Entry 8QDV (X-ray diffraction, 2.50 A resolution); this record covers chains A and C of the 3 polymer chains in the assembly.

== Chain A ==
Molecule: 14-3-3 protein zeta/delta
Organism: Homo sapiens
UniProt: P63104 (1433Z_HUMAN); numbering as in UniProt (aligned over 1-230)
Amino-acid sequence (230 residues; row label = number of the first residue in the row):
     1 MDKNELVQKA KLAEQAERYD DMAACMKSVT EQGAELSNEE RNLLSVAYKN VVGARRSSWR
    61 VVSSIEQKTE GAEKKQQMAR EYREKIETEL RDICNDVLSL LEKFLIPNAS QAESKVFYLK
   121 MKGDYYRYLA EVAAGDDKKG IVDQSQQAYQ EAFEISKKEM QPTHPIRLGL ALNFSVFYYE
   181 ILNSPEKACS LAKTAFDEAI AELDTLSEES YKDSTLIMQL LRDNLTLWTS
Disordered / not traced: 70
Reported in the primary citation:
  - mutagenesis - R127A: decreased binding to phospho-Tau

== Chain C ==
Molecule: Microtubule-associated protein tau
UniProt: P10636 (TAU_HUMAN); the construct has insertions or renumbered stretches relative to UniProt, so the offset changes along the chain: 210-218 = UniProt 527-535; 303-306 = UniProt 536-539; 318-331 = UniProt 635-648
Amino-acid sequence (38 residues; row label = number of the first residue in the row; note: 84 numbers in that range are skipped by the numbering (no residue carries them; nothing is unmodelled there)):
   210 SRTPSLPTP
   303 PTREGGGSGG GSGGGVTSKC GSLGNIHHK
Disordered / not traced: 210, 303-319, 331
Differences from the reference sequence: linker (307-317)
Modified / non-standard residues: Ser214 (phosphoserine; SEP); Ser324 (phosphoserine; SEP)
UniProt features mapped onto this chain:
  - modified residue: Thr212 (Phosphothreonine), Ser214 (Phosphoserine), Thr217 (Phosphothreonine), Lys321 (N6-acetyllysine), Ser324 (Phosphoserine), Lys331 (N6-acetyllysine)
  - site (Not glycated): Lys321, Lys331
  - cross-link (Glycyl lysine isopeptide (Lys-Gly)): Lys321 (interchain with G-Cter in ubiquitin), Lys331 (interchain with G-Cter in ubiquitin)

== Interface between chain A and chain C ==
Pairs across the interface - 20 pairs, chain A then chain C:
  Glu14(A) - His329(C)
  Glu14(A) - His330(C)  hydrogen bond (side chain-backbone)
  Leu43(A) - His330(C)
  Ser45(A) - Asn327(C)  hydrogen bond
  Val46(A) - Asn327(C)
  Val46(A) - Ile328(C)
  Arg56(A) - Cys322(C)  hydrogen bond
  Arg56(A) - Ser324(C)
  Arg127(A) - Ser324(C)
  Tyr128(A) - Ser324(C)
  Glu131(A) - Cys322(C)
  Leu172(A) - Gly323(C)
  Leu172(A) - Ser324(C)
  Leu172(A) - Leu325(C)
  Asn173(A) - Ser324(C)
  Asn173(A) - Leu325(C)  hydrogen bond (side chain-backbone)
  Val176(A) - Gly323(C)
  Glu180(A) - Cys322(C)  hydrogen bond
  Ile217(A) - Leu325(C)  hydrophobic
  Asn224(A) - Gly323(C)  hydrogen bond (side chain-backbone)
Also at the interface, not in a pair above, chain A (19 interface residues in all): Lys49, Arg60, Lys120, Gly169, Leu220
Also at the interface, not in a pair above, chain C (9 interface residues in all): Ser320

== Summary ==
19 residues of chain A face 9 of chain C across their interface; the contacts include 6 hydrogen bonds. Polar
contacts include Glu14(A)-His330(C), Ser45(A)-Asn327(C) and Arg56(A)-Cys322(C). From the paper: R127A of chain
A reduces binding to phospho-Tau.
Chain A is 14-3-3 protein zeta/delta (Homo sapiens) and chain C is Microtubule-associated protein tau; the
structure, Structure of 14-3-3 zeta delta C with the bivalent tau-pS214-pS324 peptide, was determined by X-ray
diffraction.
